8Z2N - chains B and C of the 4 polymer chains in the assembly; structure by X-ray diffraction, 2.30 A resolution.

Chain B:
Protein: Glycinyltransferase
Organism: Pseudomonas phage PaMx11
UniProt: A0A0S0MVI5 (GLYDT_BPPAM); numbering as in UniProt (aligned over 1-292)
Sequence (292 residues; each row starts with the number of its first residue):
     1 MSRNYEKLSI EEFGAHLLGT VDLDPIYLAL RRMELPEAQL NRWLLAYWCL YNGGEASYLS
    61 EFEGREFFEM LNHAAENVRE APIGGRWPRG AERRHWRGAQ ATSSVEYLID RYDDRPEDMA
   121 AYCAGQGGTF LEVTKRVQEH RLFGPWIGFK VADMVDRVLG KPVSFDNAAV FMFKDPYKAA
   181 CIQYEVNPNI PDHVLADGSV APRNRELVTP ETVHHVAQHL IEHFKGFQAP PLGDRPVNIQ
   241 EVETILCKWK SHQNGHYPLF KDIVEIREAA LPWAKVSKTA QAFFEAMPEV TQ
Not modelled in the structure: 1-3, 292
Metal / ion sites: Ca2+: Glu243, Thr244 (shared with DT1(C) of chain C)
Small-molecule neighbours: glycine (GLY): Asp24, Tyr27, Tyr51, Glu92, Trp146, Lys150, Thr244

Chain C:
Molecule: 13-nt DNA strand
Sequence (13 nucleotides; each row starts with the number of its first residue):
     1 TAGTCGTCGA CTA
Metal / ion sites: Ca2+: DT1 (shared with Glu243(B), Thr244(B) of chain B)

Interface between chain B and chain C:
Pairs across the interface - 25 pairs, chain B then chain C:
  Glu92(B) with DT1(C), sugar contact; DA2(C), sugar contact
  Arg94(B) with DA2(C), salt bridge to the phosphate
  His95(B) with DA2(C), stacking on the base
  Arg141(B) with DT4(C), hydrogen bond to the phosphate; DC5(C), salt bridge to the phosphate
  Leu142(B) with DG3(C), phosphate contact; DT4(C), hydrogen bond to the phosphate
  Phe143(B) with DG3(C), phosphate contact; DT4(C), phosphate contact
  Gly144(B) with DG3(C), hydrogen bond to the phosphate
  Pro145(B) with DG3(C), phosphate contact
  Trp146(B) with DT1(C), base contact; DA2(C), phosphate contact; DG3(C), hydrogen bond to the phosphate
  Ile147(B) with DG3(C), hydrogen bond to the phosphate
  Phe173(B) with DT1(C), base contact; DA2(C), phosphate contact; DG3(C), phosphate contact
  Asp175(B) with DT1(C), sugar contact
  Pro176(B) with DT1(C), base contact
  Glu243(B) with DT1(C), hydrogen bond to the base
  Thr244(B) with DT1(C), hydrogen bond to the base
  Cys247(B) with DT1(C), hydrogen bond to the sugar
  Lys248(B) with DT1(C), base contact
Also at the interface, not in a pair above, chain B (20 interface residues in all): Arg93, His140, Ser251

Overview:
Chain B and chain C form an interface of 20 and 5 residues respectively; the contacts include 8 hydrogen
bonds, 2 salt bridges and 1 aromatic stacking contact. Among the polar pairs are Glu243(B)-DT1(C),
Thr244(B)-DT1(C) and Cys247(B)-DT1(C). Chain B binds glycine.
Here chain B is Glycinyltransferase (Pseudomonas phage PaMx11) and chain C is a 13-nt DNA strand. Entry 8Z2N
(Crystal structure of 5-phosphomethyl-2'-deoxyuridine (5-PmdU) glycinyltransferase gp46/PUGT from Pseudomonads
phage PaMx11 in complex with dsDNA) was determined by X-ray diffraction (same publication as 8Z2M and 8Z2O).
